PDB entry 7R6R | X-ray diffraction, 3.13 A resolution | chains A and B of the 3 polymer chains in the assembly

== Chain A ==
Name: Immunity repressor
Source organism: Mycobacterium phage TipsytheTRex
UniProtKB: A0A2D1GKF7 (A0A2D1GKF7_9CAUD); numbering as in UniProt (aligned over 1-183)
Sequence (203 residues; numbered -19 to 183; the number before each row is that of its first residue; numbers below 1 keep their minus sign (Met-19 is residue -19)):
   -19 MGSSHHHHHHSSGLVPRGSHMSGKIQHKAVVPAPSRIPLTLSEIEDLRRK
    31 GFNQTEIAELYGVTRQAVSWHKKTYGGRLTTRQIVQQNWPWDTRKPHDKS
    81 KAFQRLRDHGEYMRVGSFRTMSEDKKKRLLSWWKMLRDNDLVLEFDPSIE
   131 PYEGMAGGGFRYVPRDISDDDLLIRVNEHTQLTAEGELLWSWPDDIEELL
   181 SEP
Disordered / not traced: -19 to 14, 182-183
Differences from the reference sequence: initiating methionine (-19); expression tag (-18 to 0)
From the paper describing this entry:
  - binding site for the 21-nt DNA strand: Gln46, Trp50, Lys75, Asp78
  - binding site for the 21-nt DNA strand (chain B): Arg45, Lys79, Lys81, Arg108, Ser111
  - mutagenesis - R45A, W50A, K81A, R108A, R108Q: abolished binding to DNA
  - contacts within the chain: Asp104-Arg108
  - mutagenesis - D104A (3.5-fold): decreased binding to DNA

== Chain B ==
Molecule: 21-nt DNA strand
Sequence (21 nucleotides; each row starts with the number of its first residue):
    22 TTTCGGTGGCTGTCAAGCGGG

== Chain A / chain B interface ==
Contacting residue pairs (29):
  Asn33(A) - DT32(B)  hydrogen bond to the phosphate
  Asn33(A) - DG33(B)  phosphate contact
  Gln34(A) - DG33(B)  hydrogen bond to the phosphate
  Gln34(A) - DT34(B)  hydrogen bond to the phosphate
  Thr35(A) - DT32(B)  hydrogen bond to the phosphate
  Thr35(A) - DG33(B)  phosphate contact
  Arg45(A) - DG33(B)  hydrogen bond to the base
  Gln46(A) - DT34(B)  base contact
  Gln46(A) - DC35(B)  base contact
  Ser49(A) - DT34(B)  hydrogen bond to the phosphate
  Lys52(A) - DT34(B)  salt bridge to the phosphate
  Lys53(A) - DT34(B)  sugar contact
  Lys53(A) - DC35(B)  phosphate contact
  Gln63(A) - DG33(B)  phosphate contact
  Gln63(A) - DT34(B)  hydrogen bond to the phosphate
  Lys79(A) - DT28(B)  base contact
  Lys79(A) - DG29(B)  base contact
  Lys79(A) - DG30(B)  base contact
  Lys81(A) - DG26(B)  sugar contact
  Lys81(A) - DG27(B)  hydrogen bond to the base
  Lys81(A) - DT28(B)  base contact
  Gln84(A) - DT28(B)  base contact
  Arg108(A) - DC25(B)  base contact
  Arg108(A) - DG26(B)  hydrogen bond to the base
  Ser111(A) - DC25(B)  hydrogen bond to the phosphate
  Glu133(A) - DG27(B)  phosphate contact
  Gly134(A) - DG27(B)  hydrogen bond to the phosphate
  Met135(A) - DG27(B)  phosphate contact
  Ala136(A) - DG27(B)  hydrogen bond to the phosphate
Other interface residues (no listed pair), chain A (19 interface residues in all): Lys107
Other interface residues (no listed pair), chain B (11 interface residues in all): DT24

== Summary ==
19 residues of chain A face 11 of chain B across their interface, with 12 hydrogen bonds and 1 salt bridge.
Polar contacts include Arg45(A)-DG33(B), Lys81(A)-DG27(B) and Arg108(A)-DG26(B). From the paper: a binding
site for the 21-nt DNA strand (chain B) at Arg45(A), Lys79(A) and Lys81(A) among others; R45A, W50A and K81A
of chain A, among others, abolish binding to DNA; 6 substitutions were tested in all.
Chain A is Immunity repressor (Mycobacterium phage TipsytheTRex) and chain B is a 21-nt DNA strand; the
structure, Crystal Structure of a Mycobacteriophage Cluster A2 Immunity Repressor:DNA Complex, was determined
by X-ray diffraction (same publication as 7TZ1).
